Entry 8SID (electron microscopy, 2.71 A resolution); this record covers chains B and J of the 9 polymer chains in the assembly.

[Chain B]
Name: Gamma-aminobutyric acid receptor subunit alpha-1
Source organism: Homo sapiens
Reference sequence: P14867 (GBRA1_HUMAN); the construct has insertions or renumbered stretches relative to UniProt, so the offset changes along the chain: 1-312 = UniProt 28-339; 320-358 = UniProt 418-456
Amino-acid sequence (358 residues; each row starts with the number of its first residue):
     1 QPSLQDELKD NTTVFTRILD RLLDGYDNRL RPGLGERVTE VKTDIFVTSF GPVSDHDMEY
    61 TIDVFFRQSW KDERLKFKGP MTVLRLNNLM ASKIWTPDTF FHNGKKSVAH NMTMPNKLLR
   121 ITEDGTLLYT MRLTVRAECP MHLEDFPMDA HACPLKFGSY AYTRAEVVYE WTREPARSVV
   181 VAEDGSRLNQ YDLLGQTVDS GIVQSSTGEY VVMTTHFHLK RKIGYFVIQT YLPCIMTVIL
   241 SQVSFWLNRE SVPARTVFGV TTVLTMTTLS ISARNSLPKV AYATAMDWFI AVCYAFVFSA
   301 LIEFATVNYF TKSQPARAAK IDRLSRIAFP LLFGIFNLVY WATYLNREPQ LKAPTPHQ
Disordered / not traced: 1-9, 348-358
Cystine bridges: Cys139-Cys153
Glycans and other covalent adducts: glycan linked to Asn111
Construct notes: linker (313-319)
Small-molecule neighbours:
  - gamma-amino-butanoic acid (ABU): Phe65, Arg67, Leu118, Thr130
  - phosphatidylethanolamine (PTY), molecule 1: Lys222, Ile223, Gly224, Val227, Ile228, Leu232, Pro233, Ile235, Met236, Thr237, Ile239, Thr265, Pro330, Phe333, Gly334, Asn337, Trp341
  - phosphatidylethanolamine (PTY), molecule 2: Trp246, Arg323, Arg326, Ile327, Pro330, Leu331
  - phosphatidylethanolamine (PTY), molecule 3: Ala291, Tyr294, Ala295, Phe296, Phe298, Ser299, Ile302, Glu303, Thr306, Phe310, Arg317, Lys320, Ile321, Leu324, Ser325, Ala328, Phe329, Leu332
UniProt features mapped onto this chain:
  - binding site (4-aminobutanoate): Arg67, Thr130
  - binding site (3alpha-hydroxy-5alpha-pregnan-11,20-dione): Trp246
  - glycosylation (N-linked (GlcNAc...) asparagine): Asn11, Asn111
What the authors report for this chain:
  - binding site for 17-oxoandrost-5-en-3beta-yl hydrogen sulfate: Val257 (from molecular simulation)
  - mutagenesis - Q242L: abolished signaling in response to neurosteroids (citing earlier work)
  - mutagenesis - W246L: abolished signaling in response to allopregnanolone (citing earlier work)

[Chain J]
Name: IgG2b Fab Heavy Chain
Source organism: Mus musculus
Notes: antibody fragment or engineered binder
Amino-acid sequence (454 residues; each row starts with the number of its first residue):
     1 EVQLQQSGAE LVKPGASVKL SCTASGFNIK DTYMYWVKQR PEQGLEWIGR IDPANGDTKY
    61 DPKFQGKATI TTDTFSNTAY LQLSSLTSED TAVYYCARKG LRWAMDYWGQ GTSVTVSTAK
   121 TTPPSVYPLA PGCGDTTGSS VTLGCLVKGY FPESVTVTWN SGSLSSSVHT FPALLQSGLY
   181 TMSSSVTVPS STWPSQTVTC SVAHPASSTT VDKKLEPSGP ISTINPCPPC KECHKCPAPN
   241 LEGGPSVFIF PPNIKDVLMI SLTPKVTCVV VDVSEDDPDV QISWFVNNVE VHTAQTQTHR
   301 EDYNSTIRVV STLPIQHQDW MSGKEFKCKV NNKDLPSPIE RTISKIKGLV RAPQVYILPP
   361 PAEQLSRKDV SLTCLVVGFN PGDISVEWTS NGHTEENYKD TAPVLDSDGS YFIYSKLNMK
   421 TSKWEKTDSF SCNVRHEGLK NYYLKKTISR SPGK
Disordered / not traced: 1, 118-454
Cystine bridges: Cys22-Cys96

[How chain B and chain J interact]
Contacting residue pairs - 14 pairs, chain B then chain J:
  Lys42(B) - Asp31(J)
  Lys42(B) - Lys99(J)
  Lys71(B) - Asp31(J)
  Glu170(B) - Arg102(J)
  Glu170(B) - Trp103(J)  hydrogen bond
  Trp171(B) - Trp103(J)
  Thr172(B) - Tyr33(J)  hydrogen bond (backbone-side chain)
  Thr172(B) - Trp103(J)
  Arg173(B) - Trp103(J)
  Glu174(B) - Tyr35(J)
  Glu174(B) - Arg50(J)  salt bridge
  Glu174(B) - Trp103(J)
  Pro175(B) - Trp103(J)
  Ser200(B) - Arg102(J)
Other interface residues (no listed pair), chain B (11 interface residues in all): Arg177, Ile202
Other interface residues (no listed pair), chain J (8 interface residues in all): Lys59

[In short]
The interface between chain B and chain J involves 11 residues on one side and 8 on the other, with 2 hydrogen
bonds and 1 salt bridge. Polar contacts include Glu174(B)-Arg50(J), Glu170(B)-Trp103(J) and
Thr172(B)-Tyr33(J). The paper reports a binding site for 17-oxoandrost-5-en-3beta-yl hydrogen sulfate at
Val257(B); Q242L of chain B abolishes signaling in response to neurosteroids.
Here chain B is Gamma-aminobutyric acid receptor subunit alpha-1 (Homo sapiens) and chain J is IgG2b Fab Heavy
Chain (Mus musculus). Entry 8SID (Human GABAA receptor alpha1-beta2-gamma2 subtype in complex with GABA plus
dehydroepiandrosterone sulfate) was determined by electron microscopy, deposited together with 8SGO and 8SI9.
